5XAF - chains B and E of the 6 polymer chains in the assembly; structure by X-ray diffraction, 2.55 A resolution.

Chain B:
Name: Tubulin beta-2B chain
Organism: Bos taurus
UniProt: Q6B856 (TBB2B_BOVIN); the author numbering skips numbers that UniProt does not, so the offset changes along the chain: 1-42 = UniProt 1-42; 45-360 = UniProt 43-358; 369-455 = UniProt 359-445
Chain sequence (445 residues; numbered 1 to 455; 10 numbers in that range are skipped by the numbering (no residue carries them; nothing is unmodelled there); the number before each row is that of its first residue):
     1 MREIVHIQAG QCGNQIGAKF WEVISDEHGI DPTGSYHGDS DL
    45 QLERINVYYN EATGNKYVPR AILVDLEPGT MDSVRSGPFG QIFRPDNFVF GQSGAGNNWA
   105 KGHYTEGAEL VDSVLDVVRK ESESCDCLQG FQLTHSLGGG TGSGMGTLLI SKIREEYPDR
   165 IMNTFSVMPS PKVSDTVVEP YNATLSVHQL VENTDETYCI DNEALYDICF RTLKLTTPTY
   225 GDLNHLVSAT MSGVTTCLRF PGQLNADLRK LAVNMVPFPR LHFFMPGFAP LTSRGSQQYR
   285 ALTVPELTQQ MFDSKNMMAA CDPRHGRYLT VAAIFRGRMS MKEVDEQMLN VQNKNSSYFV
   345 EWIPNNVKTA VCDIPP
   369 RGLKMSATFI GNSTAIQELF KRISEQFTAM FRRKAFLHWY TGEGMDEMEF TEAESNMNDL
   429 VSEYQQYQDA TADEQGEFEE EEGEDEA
Disordered / not traced: 276-281, 439-455
Bound ions: Ca2+ site 1 near Glu113 (its only coordinating residue here); Mg2+: Asp179 (together with GDP)
Ligand contacts:
  - 84F ((3S,4R)-4-(3-hydroxy-4-methoxyphenyl)-3-methyl-1-(3,4,5-trimethoxyphenyl)azetidin-2-one): Gly237, Val238, Cys241, Leu242, Leu248, Asn249, Ala250, Asp251, Lys254, Leu255, Asn258, Met259, Thr314, Val315, Ala316, Ala317, Ile318, Asn349, Asn350, Lys352, Thr353, Ala354, Ile378
  - GDP (guanosine-5'-diphosphate): Ala9, Gly10, Gln11, Cys12, Gln15, Ile16, Asp69, Asn101, Ser140, Gly142, Gly143, Gly144, Thr145, Gly146, Val171, Pro173, Val177, Asp179, Glu183, Asn206, Leu209, Tyr224, Leu227, Asn228
UniProt features mapped onto this chain:
  - motif: Met1 to Ile4 (MREI motif)
  - binding site (GTP): Gln11, Glu71, Ser140, Gly144, Thr145, Gly146, Asn206, Asn228
  - binding site (Mg(2+)): Glu71
  - modified residue: Ser40 (Phosphoserine), Thr57 (Phosphothreonine), Lys60 (N6-acetyllysine), Ser174 (Phosphoserine), Thr287 (Phosphothreonine), Thr292 (Phosphothreonine), Arg320 (Omega-N-methylarginine), Glu448 (5-glutamyl polyglutamate)
  - cross-link (Glycyl lysine isopeptide (Lys-Gly)): Lys60 (interchain with G-Cter in ubiquitin), Lys326 (interchain with G-Cter in ubiquitin)

Chain E:
Name: Stathmin-4
Organism: Rattus norvegicus
UniProt: P63043 (STMN4_RAT); residues -43 to 145 here correspond to UniProt positions 1-189 (UniProt number = residue number + 44)
Chain sequence (189 residues; numbered -43 to 145; the number before each row is that of its first residue; numbers below 1 keep their minus sign (Met-43 is residue -43)):
   -43 MTLAAYKEKM KELPLVSLFC SCFLSDPLNK SSYKYEADTV DLNWCVISDM EVIELNKCTS
    17 GQSFEVILKP PSFDGVPEFN ASLPRRRDPS LEEIQKKLEA AEERRKYQEA ELLKHLAEKR
    77 EHEREVIQKA IEENNNFIKM AKEKLAQKME SNKENREAHL AAMLERLQEK DKHAEEVRKN
   137 KELKEEASR
Disordered / not traced: -43 to 5, 29-43, 142-145
UniProt features mapped onto this chain:
  - modified residue: Ser46 (Phosphoserine)
  - lipidation (S-palmitoyl cysteine): Cys-24, Cys-22

How chain B and chain E interact:
Residue-residue contacts (22; chain B residue first):
  His107(B) - Lys75(E)  hydrogen bond
  Tyr108(B) - His78(E)  hydrogen bond
  Tyr108(B) - Val82(E)  hydrophobic
  Tyr108(B) - Ile83(E)
  Leu152(B) - Glu79(E)
  Ser155(B) - Lys75(E)
  Ser155(B) - Arg76(E)  hydrogen bond
  Lys156(B) - Arg76(E)
  Lys156(B) - Glu79(E)  salt bridge
  Arg158(B) - Leu68(E)
  Glu159(B) - Leu72(E)
  Glu159(B) - Arg76(E)  salt bridge
  Pro162(B) - Glu65(E)
  Pro162(B) - Leu68(E)  hydrophobic
  Gln193(B) - Lys75(E)
  Thr409(B) - Glu89(E)
  Glu411(B) - Val82(E)
  Glu411(B) - Ala86(E)
  Gly412(B) - Val82(E)
  Gly412(B) - Lys85(E)
  Asp414(B) - Lys85(E)  salt bridge
  Glu417(B) - His78(E)  salt bridge
Interface residues without a listed pair, chain B (17 interface residues in all): Thr109, Gly410, Met413

In short:
Chain B and chain E form an interface of 17 and 12 residues respectively, with 3 hydrogen bonds and 4 salt
bridges. Polar contacts include Lys156(B)-Glu79(E), Glu159(B)-Arg76(E) and Asp414(B)-Lys85(E). Chain B binds
GDP and compound 84F.
Chain B is Tubulin beta-2B chain (Bos taurus) and chain E is Stathmin-4 (Rattus norvegicus); the structure,
Crystal structure of tubulin-stathmin-TTL-Compound Z1 complex, was determined by X-ray diffraction (same
publication as 5XAG).
